4U9K - chain A; structure by X-ray diffraction, 2.45 A resolution.

[Chain A]
Molecule: NO-binding heme-dependent sensor protein
Source organism: Shewanella oneidensis
UniProt: Q8EF49 (Q8EF49_SHEON); numbering as in UniProt (aligned over 1-181)
Amino-acid sequence (187 residues; numbered 1 to 187; the number before each row is that of its first residue):
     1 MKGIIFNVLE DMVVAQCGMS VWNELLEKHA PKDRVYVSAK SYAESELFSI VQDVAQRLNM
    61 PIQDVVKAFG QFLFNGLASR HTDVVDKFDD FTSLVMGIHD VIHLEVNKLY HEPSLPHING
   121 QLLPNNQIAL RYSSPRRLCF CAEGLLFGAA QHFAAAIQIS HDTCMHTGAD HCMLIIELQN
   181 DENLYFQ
Differences from the reference sequence: engineered mutation Ala154 (Gln in Q8EF49), Ala155 (Gln in Q8EF49), Ala156 (Lys in Q8EF49); expression tag (182-187)
Metal / ion sites: manganese protoporphyrin IX Mn near His103 (its only coordinating residue here); Zn2+: Cys139, His161, Cys164, Cys172; Na+: Asn180, Asp181, Leu184
Residues lining bound ligands: manganese protoporphyrin IX / nitric oxide: Met1, Lys2, Ile4, Ile5, Leu73, Phe74, Leu77, His81, Val84, Val85, Leu94, Ile98, Ile102, His103, Val106, Tyr110, Pro113, Ser114, Leu115, Pro116, Ile118, Tyr132, Ser134, Arg136, Leu138, Ala142, Leu145, Leu146, Ala149
What the authors report for this chain:
  - binding site for nitric oxide: Leu73, Leu77, Leu145
  - conformationally variable residues: His103
  - manganese protoporphyrin IX Mn coordination: His103
  - mutagenesis - H161A: abolished expression
  - mutagenesis - H161Q: unchanged binding to zinc
  - mutagenesis - H161Q: unchanged stability

[Overview]
Chain A binds manganese protoporphyrin IX / nitric oxide. The Zn2+ site is built by Cys139, His161, Cys164 and
Cys172. Asn180, Asp181 and Leu184 coordinate Na+. From the paper: a binding site for nitric oxide at Leu73,
Leu77 and Leu145; H161A abolishes expression.
Chain A is NO-binding heme-dependent sensor protein (Shewanella oneidensis); the structure, Crystal structure
of an H-NOX protein from S. oneidensis in the Mn(II)NO ligation state, Q154A/Q155A/K156A mutant, was
determined by X-ray diffraction together with 4U99, 4U9B, 4U9G and 4U9J from the same study.
